PDB entry 8FMQ | X-ray diffraction, 3.25 A resolution | chains B and C of the 3 polymer chains in the assembly

Chain B:
Protein: Troponin T, cardiac muscle
Organism: Homo sapiens
UniProtKB: P45379 (TNNT2_HUMAN); aligned to UniProt positions 193-297 over residues 183-287 (the alignment contains insertions or deletions, so no single offset holds)
Chain sequence (108 residues; numbered 180 to 287; the number before each row is that of its first residue):
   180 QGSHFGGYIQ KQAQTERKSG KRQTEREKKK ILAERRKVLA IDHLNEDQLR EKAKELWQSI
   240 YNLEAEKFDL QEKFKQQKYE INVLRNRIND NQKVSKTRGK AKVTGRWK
Unresolved in the structure: 180-204, 272-287
Construct notes: expression tag (180-182)
UniProt features mapped onto this chain:
  - modified residue: Thr194 (Phosphothreonine), Ser198 (Phosphoserine), Thr203 (Phosphothreonine)

Chain C:
Protein: Troponin I, cardiac muscle
Organism: Homo sapiens
UniProtKB: P19429 (TNNI3_HUMAN); residue numbers follow UniProt; this construct covers 32-166
Chain sequence (135 residues; row label = number of the first residue in the row):
    32 EPHAKKKSKI SASRKLQLKT LLLQIAKQEL EREAEERRGE KGRALSTRAQ PLELAGLGFA
    92 ELQDLARQLH ARVDKVDEER YDIEAKVTKN ITEIADLTQK IFDLRGKFKR PTLRRVRISA
   152 DAMMQALLGA RAKES
Unresolved in the structure: 32-38, 86-87, 136-149, 160-166
Construct notes: conflict Ala80 (Cys in P19429), Ala97 (Cys in P19429)
UniProt features mapped onto this chain:
  - region: Thr129 to Ile149 (Involved in binding TNC and actin)
  - modified residue: Ser42 (Phosphoserine), Ser44 (Phosphoserine), Thr51 (Phosphothreonine), Ser77 (Phosphoserine), Thr78 (Phosphothreonine), Thr129 (Phosphothreonine), Thr143 (Phosphothreonine), Ser150 (Phosphoserine), Ser166 (Phosphoserine)
  - natural variant: Lys36 (K36Q: In CMD1FF), Pro82 (P82S: Risk factor for CMH7), Ala116 (A116G: In CMD1FF), Arg141 (R141Q: In CMH7), Leu144 (L144Q: In RCM1), Arg145 (R145G: In CMH7; R145W: In RCM1), Ala157 (A157V: In CMH7), Arg162 (R162P: In CMH7; R162Q: In CMH7), Ser166 (S166F: In CMH7)

Interface between chain B and chain C:
Residue-residue contacts - 81 pairs, chain B then chain C:
  Arg215(B) with His101(C); Asp105(C), salt bridge
  Lys216(B) with Arg98(C); Ala102(C)
  Val217(B) with Arg98(C)
  Ala219(B) with His101(C)
  Ile220(B) with Gln94(C); Ala97(C); His101(C)
  Asp221(B) with Gln94(C); Arg98(C), salt bridge
  Glu225(B) with Phe90(C)
  Leu228(B) with Leu93(C), hydrophobic; Ala97(C), hydrophobic
  Arg229(B) with Leu85(C)
  Ala232(B) with Leu83(C); Leu100(C)
  Lys233(B) with Leu83(C)
  Leu235(B) with Ala97(C); Leu100(C), hydrophobic; His101(C); Val104(C), hydrophobic
  Trp236(B) with Ala80(C); Gln81(C), hydrogen bond (side chain-backbone); Pro82(C), hydrophobic; Leu83(C)
  Ile239(B) with Leu100(C), hydrophobic; Arg103(C); Val104(C), hydrophobic; Val107(C), hydrophobic
  Tyr240(B) with Leu76(C); Ala80(C), hydrophobic
  Leu242(B) with Val104(C), hydrophobic; Val107(C), hydrophobic; Asp108(C); Arg111(C)
  Glu243(B) with Leu76(C); Arg79(C); Arg103(C), salt bridge
  Ala244(B) with Lys72(C); Leu76(C)
  Glu245(B) with Arg111(C)
  Lys246(B) with Arg79(C); Glu110(C), salt bridge; Arg111(C); Ile114(C)
  Phe247(B) with Arg68(C); Glu71(C); Lys72(C); Ala75(C), hydrophobic
  Asp248(B) with Lys72(C), salt bridge
  Leu249(B) with Arg111(C); Ile114(C); Glu115(C); Val118(C)
  Gln250(B) with Arg79(C), hydrogen bond; Ile114(C)
  Glu251(B) with Arg68(C), salt bridge; Glu71(C)
  Lys252(B) with Val118(C)
  Phe253(B) with Asn121(C)
  Lys254(B) with Glu71(C), salt bridge
  Gln256(B) with Val118(C), hydrogen bond (side chain-backbone); Asn121(C), hydrogen bond; Ile122(C); Ile125(C)
  Glu259(B) with Ile125(C)
  Ile260(B) with Glu124(C); Ile125(C), hydrophobic; Leu128(C), hydrophobic
  Leu263(B) with Ile125(C); Leu128(C), hydrophobic; Thr129(C)
  Arg264(B) with Glu124(C), salt bridge
  Arg266(B) with Ile132(C)
  Ile267(B) with Leu128(C); Lys131(C); Ile132(C), hydrophobic
  Asn270(B) with Ile132(C); Leu135(C)
  Gln271(B) with Leu135(C)
Interface residues without a listed pair, chain B (38 interface residues in all): Lys257
Interface residues without a listed pair, chain C (40 interface residues in all): Leu88, Lys117

Overview:
38 residues of chain B and 40 residues of chain C are in contact, with 4 hydrogen bonds and 8 salt bridges.
Polar pairs include Arg215(B)-Asp105(C), Asp221(B)-Arg98(C) and Glu243(B)-Arg103(C).
Chain B is Troponin T, cardiac muscle and chain C is Troponin I, cardiac muscle, both from Homo sapiens; the
structure, Complex structure of K210 deletion Troponin complex with alendronate, was determined by X-ray
diffraction.
